Entry 7F16 (electron microscopy, 2.80 A resolution); this record covers chains B and G of the 6 polymer chains in the assembly.

[Chain B]
Protein: Guanine nucleotide-binding protein G(I)/G(S)/G(T) subunit beta-1
Organism: Rattus norvegicus
Reference sequence: P54311 (GBB1_RAT); numbering as in UniProt (aligned over 2-340)
Chain sequence (371 residues; each row starts with the number of its first residue; numbers below 1 keep their minus sign (Met-4 is residue -4)):
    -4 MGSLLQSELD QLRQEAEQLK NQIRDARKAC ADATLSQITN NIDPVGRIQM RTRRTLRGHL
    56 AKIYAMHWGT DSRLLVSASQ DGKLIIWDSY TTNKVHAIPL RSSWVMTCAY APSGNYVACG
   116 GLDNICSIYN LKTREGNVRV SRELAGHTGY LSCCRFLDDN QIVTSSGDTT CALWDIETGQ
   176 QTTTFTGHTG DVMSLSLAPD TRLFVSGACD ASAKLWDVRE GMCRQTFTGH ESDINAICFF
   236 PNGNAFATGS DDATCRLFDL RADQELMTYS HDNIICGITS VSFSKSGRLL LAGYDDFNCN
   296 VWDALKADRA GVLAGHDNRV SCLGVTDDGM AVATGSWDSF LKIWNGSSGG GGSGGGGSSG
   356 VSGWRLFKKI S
Unresolved in the structure: -4 to 2, 341-366
Construct notes: initiating methionine (-4); expression tag (-3 to 1, 341-366)
Curated features (UniProtKB/Swiss-Prot):
  - modified residue: Ser2 (N-acetylserine), His266 (Phosphohistidine)

[Chain G]
Protein: Guanine nucleotide-binding protein G(I)/G(S)/G(O) subunit gamma-2
Organism: Bos taurus
Reference sequence: P63212 (GBG2_BOVIN); residues 1-71 here = UniProt positions 1-71
Chain sequence (71 residues; each row starts with the number of its first residue):
     1 MASNNTASIA QARKLVEQLK MEANIDRIKV SKAAADLMAY CEAHAKEDPL LTPVPASENP
    61 FREKKFFCAI L
Unresolved in the structure: 1-5, 63-71
Curated features (UniProtKB/Swiss-Prot):
  - modified residue: Ala2 (N-acetylalanine), Cys68 (Cysteine methyl ester)
  - lipidation: Cys68 (S-geranylgeranyl cysteine)

[How chain B and chain G interact]
Residue-residue contacts - 74 pairs, chain B then chain G:
  Glu3(B) - Ile9(G)
  Leu4(B) - Ser8(G)
  Leu4(B) - Ile9(G)  hydrophobic
  Leu7(B) - Ile9(G)
  Leu7(B) - Ala12(G)  hydrophobic
  Leu7(B) - Val16(G)
  Glu10(B) - Val16(G)
  Glu10(B) - Lys20(G)  salt bridge
  Ala11(B) - Leu19(G)
  Leu14(B) - Val16(G)
  Leu14(B) - Leu19(G)  hydrophobic
  Leu14(B) - Lys20(G)
  Ile18(B) - Ala23(G)  hydrophobic
  Cys25(B) - Arg27(G)
  Cys25(B) - Val30(G)
  Asp27(B) - Lys29(G)
  Ala28(B) - Val30(G)
  Leu30(B) - Ala34(G)  hydrophobic
  Ile33(B) - Ala34(G)  hydrophobic
  Ile33(B) - Met38(G)  hydrophobic
  Thr34(B) - Met38(G)
  Val40(B) - Leu51(G)  hydrophobic
  Met45(B) - Leu50(G)  hydrophobic
  Arg48(B) - Phe61(G)
  Arg48(B) - Arg62(G)
  Arg49(B) - Phe61(G)  hydrogen bond (side chain-backbone)
  Ser84(B) - Phe61(G)
  Tyr85(B) - Pro60(G)
  Tyr85(B) - Phe61(G)  hydrophobic
  Cys218(B) - Gln18(G)
  Cys218(B) - Glu22(G)
  Arg219(B) - Glu22(G)
  Gln220(B) - Ile25(G)
  Thr221(B) - Glu22(G)  hydrogen bond
  Phe235(B) - Leu37(G)  hydrophobic
  Phe235(B) - Tyr40(G)  hydrophobic
  Phe235(B) - Cys41(G)  hydrophobic
  Pro236(B) - Tyr40(G)
  Asn237(B) - Leu37(G)
  Asn237(B) - Tyr40(G)
  Asp254(B) - Ala33(G)
  Arg256(B) - Arg27(G)
  Arg256(B) - Ile28(G)  hydrogen bond (backbone-backbone)
  Arg256(B) - Ala33(G)
  Arg256(B) - Asp36(G)  salt bridge
  Ala257(B) - Ile28(G)
  Asp258(B) - Ile25(G)
  Asp258(B) - Arg27(G)  salt bridge
  Gln259(B) - Val30(G)
  Leu261(B) - Val30(G)  hydrophobic
  Leu261(B) - Leu37(G)  hydrophobic
  Ser279(B) - Asp48(G)  hydrogen bond
  Ser279(B) - Leu50(G)
  Lys280(B) - Glu47(G)
  Lys280(B) - Asp48(G)  hydrogen bond (backbone-side chain)
  Ser281(B) - Tyr40(G)
  Ser281(B) - His44(G)
  Ser281(B) - Asp48(G)  hydrogen bond (backbone-side chain)
  Arg283(B) - Leu51(G)
  Leu284(B) - Leu50(G)
  Leu284(B) - Leu51(G)
  Leu286(B) - Leu50(G)  hydrophobic
  Leu300(B) - Met38(G)  hydrophobic
  Asp323(B) - Pro49(G)
  Gly324(B) - Pro49(G)
  Gly324(B) - Leu50(G)
  Met325(B) - Pro49(G)
  Met325(B) - Val54(G)  hydrophobic
  Met325(B) - Asn59(G)
  Met325(B) - Pro60(G)
  Met325(B) - Phe61(G)  hydrophobic
  Ala326(B) - Phe61(G)  hydrophobic
  Val327(B) - Leu50(G)  hydrophobic
  Asn340(B) - Asn59(G)  hydrogen bond
Interface residues without a listed pair, chain B (55 interface residues in all): Lys15, Ala21, Ala26, Ile37, Ile43, Thr181, Ala240, Gly282, Val320, Ile338
Interface residues without a listed pair, chain G (36 interface residues in all): Arg13, Lys14, Asp26, Ala45

[In short]
The interface between chain B and chain G involves 55 residues on one side and 36 on the other; the contacts
include 7 hydrogen bonds and 3 salt bridges. Polar pairs include Glu10(B)-Lys20(G), Arg256(B)-Asp36(G) and
Asp258(B)-Arg27(G).
Chain B is Guanine nucleotide-binding protein G(I)/G(S)/G(T) subunit beta-1 (Rattus norvegicus) and chain G is
Guanine nucleotide-binding protein G(I)/G(S)/G(O) subunit gamma-2 (Bos taurus); the structure, Cryo-EM
structure of parathyroid hormone receptor type 2 in complex with a tuberoinfundibular peptide of 39 ..., was
determined by electron microscopy.
